PDB entry 3HTK | X-ray diffraction, 2.31 A resolution | chains B and C of the 3 polymer chains in the assembly

Chain B:
Protein: Structural maintenance of chromosomes protein 5
From: Saccharomyces cerevisiae
Notes: fragment: C-terminal coil
UniProt: Q08204 (SMC5_YEAST); residue numbers follow UniProt; this construct covers 739-811
Chain sequence (73 residues; row label = number of the first residue in the row):
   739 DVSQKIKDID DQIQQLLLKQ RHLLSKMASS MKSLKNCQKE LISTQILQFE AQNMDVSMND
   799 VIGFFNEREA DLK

Chain C:
Protein: E3 SUMO-protein ligase MMS21
From: Saccharomyces cerevisiae
Notes: EC 6.3.2.-
UniProt: P38632 (NSE2_YEAST); residues 1-267 here = UniProt positions 1-267
Chain sequence (267 residues; each row starts with the number of its first residue):
     1 MALNDNPIPK SVPLHPKSGK YFHNLHARDL SNIYQQCYKQ IDETINQLVD STSPSTIGIE
    61 EQVADITSTY KLLSTYESES NSFDEHIKDL KKNFKQSSDA CPQIDLSTWD KYRTGELTAP
   121 KLSELYLNMP TPEPATMVNN TDTLKILKVL PYIWNDPTCV IPDLQNPADE DDLQIEGGKI
   181 ELTCPITCKP YEAPLISRKC NHVFDRDGIQ NYLQGYTTRD CPQAACSQVV SMRDFVRDPI
   241 MELRCKIAKM KESQEQDKRS SQAIDVL
Not modelled in the structure: 1-4, 259-267
Bound ions: Zn2+: Cys200, His202, Cys221, Cys226

Interface between chain B and chain C:
Contacting residue pairs (64; chain B residue first):
  Ile751(B) with Ser51(C)
  Gln752(B) with Ser51(C), hydrogen bond (side chain-backbone); Thr52(C); Ser53(C), hydrogen bond (side chain-backbone)
  Leu755(B) with Gln47(C); Ser51(C)
  Gln758(B) with Thr44(C), hydrogen bond; Gln47(C), hydrogen bond
  Arg759(B) with Leu48(C); Gln62(C); Asp65(C); Ile66(C)
  Leu762(B) with Ile41(C), hydrophobic; Thr44(C); Ile66(C), hydrophobic
  Met765(B) with Cys37(C); Gln40(C)
  Ala766(B) with Tyr76(C)
  Met769(B) with Ile33(C), hydrophobic; Tyr34(C), hydrophobic; Cys37(C), hydrophobic
  Lys770(B) with Tyr76(C)
  Leu772(B) with Leu30(C), hydrophobic
  Lys773(B) with Tyr34(C); Tyr76(C); Glu79(C), salt bridge; Ser80(C)
  Gln776(B) with Ala27(C); Arg28(C), hydrogen bond (side chain-backbone)
  Lys777(B) with Phe83(C); Tyr126(C), hydrogen bond (backbone-side chain)
  Ile780(B) with His26(C); Phe83(C), hydrophobic; Tyr126(C)
  Ser781(B) with Tyr126(C), hydrogen bond
  Ile784(B) with Ser123(C)
  Leu785(B) with Ser123(C)
  Phe787(B) with Leu14(C), hydrophobic; Ser18(C); Phe22(C), hydrophobic; Leu122(C), hydrophobic
  Glu788(B) with Lys121(C), salt bridge; Leu122(C), hydrogen bond (side chain-backbone); Ser123(C), hydrogen bond
  Gln790(B) with Tyr21(C), hydrogen bond
  Asn791(B) with Val12(C); Pro13(C); Leu14(C); His15(C); Ser18(C), hydrogen bond
  Met792(B) with Ile8(C), hydrophobic; Pro9(C); Val12(C), hydrophobic
  Val794(B) with His15(C); Ser18(C)
  Ser795(B) with Val12(C); His15(C)
  Met796(B) with Trp109(C), hydrophobic
  Asp798(B) with His15(C), salt bridge
  Val799(B) with Ile104(C), hydrophobic; Trp109(C), hydrophobic
  Phe802(B) with Leu106(C), hydrophobic
  Phe803(B) with Leu106(C)
  Arg806(B) with Leu106(C)
Also at the interface, not in a pair above, chain B (36 interface residues in all): Lys745, Asp748, Ser763, Leu779, Gln783
Also at the interface, not in a pair above, chain C (46 interface residues in all): Ser11, Leu25, Pro54, Thr69, Leu72, Leu73, Phe94, Asp105

In short:
36 residues of chain B and 46 residues of chain C are in contact, with 11 hydrogen bonds and 3 salt bridges.
Among the polar pairs are Lys773(B)-Glu79(C), Glu788(B)-Lys121(C) and Asp798(B)-His15(C). Cys200(C),
His202(C), Cys221(C) and Cys226(C) form the Zn2+ site.
Here chain B is Structural maintenance of chromosomes protein 5 and chain C is E3 SUMO-protein ligase MMS21,
both from Saccharomyces cerevisiae. Entry 3HTK (Crystal structure of Mms21 and Smc5 complex) was determined by
X-ray diffraction.
